Entry 5T89 (X-ray diffraction, 4.00 A resolution); this record covers chains X and Y of the 4 polymer chains in the assembly.

Chain X (and Y):
Name: Vascular endothelial growth factor receptor 1
Organism: Homo sapiens
Notes: EC 2.7.10.1; chain Y of this document is another copy of the same molecule, construct and numbering; everything in this record applies to it too
Reference sequence: P17948 (VGFR1_HUMAN), isoform P17948-2; residue numbers follow UniProt; this construct covers 27-656
Chain sequence (646 residues; row label = number of the first residue in the row):
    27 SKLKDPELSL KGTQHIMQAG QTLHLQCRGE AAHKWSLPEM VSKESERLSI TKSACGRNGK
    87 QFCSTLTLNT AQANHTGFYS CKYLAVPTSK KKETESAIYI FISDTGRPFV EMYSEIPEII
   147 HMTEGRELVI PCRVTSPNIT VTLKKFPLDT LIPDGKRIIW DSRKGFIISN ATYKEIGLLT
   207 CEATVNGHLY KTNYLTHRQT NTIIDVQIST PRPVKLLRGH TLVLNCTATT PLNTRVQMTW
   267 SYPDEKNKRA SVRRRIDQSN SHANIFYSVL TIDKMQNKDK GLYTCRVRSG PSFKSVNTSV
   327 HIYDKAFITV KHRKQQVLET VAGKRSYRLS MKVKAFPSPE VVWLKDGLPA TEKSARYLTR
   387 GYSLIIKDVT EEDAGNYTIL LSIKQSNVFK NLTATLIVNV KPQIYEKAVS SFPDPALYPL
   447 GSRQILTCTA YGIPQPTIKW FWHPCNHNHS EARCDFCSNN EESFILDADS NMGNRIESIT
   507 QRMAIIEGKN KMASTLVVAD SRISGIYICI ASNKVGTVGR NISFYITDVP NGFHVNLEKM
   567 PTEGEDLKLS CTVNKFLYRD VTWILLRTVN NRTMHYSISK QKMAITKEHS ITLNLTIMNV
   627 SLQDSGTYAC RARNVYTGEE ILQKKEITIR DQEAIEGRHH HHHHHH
Not modelled in the structure: 27-31, 77-84, 117-119, 285-286, 473-486, 655-672 (chain Y: 27-30, 77-84, 116-119, 285-286, 474-486, 655-672)
Disulfides: Cys-53/Cys-107, Cys-158/Cys-207, Cys-252/Cys-311, Cys-454/Cys-535, Cys-577/Cys-636
Covalently attached groups: N-acetylglucosamine (NAG) linked to Asn-100, Asn-196, Asn-251, Asn-323, Asn-402, Asn-417, Asn-547, Asn-625
Sequence notes: expression tag (657-672)
UniProt features mapped onto this chain:
  - glycosylation (N-linked (GlcNAc...) asparagine): Asn-100, Asn-164, Asn-196, Asn-251, Asn-323, Asn-402, Asn-417, Asn-474, Asn-547, Asn-597, Asn-620, Asn-625

Interface between chain X and chain Y:
Residue-residue contacts (40):
  Arg-351(X) / Lys-379(Y)  hydrogen bond (side chain-backbone)
  Lys-379(X) / Arg-351(Y)  hydrogen bond (backbone-side chain)
  Ala-381(X) / Lys-393(Y)  hydrogen bond (backbone-side chain)
  Arg-382(X) / Lys-393(Y)
  Lys-393(X) / Ala-381(Y)  hydrogen bond (side chain-backbone)
  Lys-393(X) / Arg-382(Y)
  Lys-393(X) / Lys-393(Y)
  Gln-429(X) / Glu-513(Y)
  Glu-432(X) / Val-435(Y)
  Glu-432(X) / Ser-436(Y)
  Lys-433(X) / Ile-512(Y)
  Lys-433(X) / Glu-513(Y)  salt bridge
  Ala-434(X) / Tyr-431(Y)  hydrophobic
  Ala-434(X) / Ile-512(Y)
  Ala-434(X) / Glu-513(Y)
  Ala-434(X) / Lys-517(Y)  hydrogen bond (backbone-side chain)
  Val-435(X) / Glu-432(Y)
  Ser-436(X) / Thr-453(Y)
  Ser-436(X) / Thr-455(Y)  hydrogen bond (backbone-side chain)
  Ser-436(X) / Ala-510(Y)
  Ser-436(X) / Ile-512(Y)
  Phe-438(X) / Ile-451(Y)  hydrophobic
  Phe-438(X) / Arg-508(Y)
  Phe-438(X) / Thr-521(Y)
  Pro-439(X) / Ile-451(Y)
  Ile-451(X) / Phe-438(Y)  hydrophobic
  Ile-451(X) / Pro-439(Y)  hydrophobic
  Thr-453(X) / Ser-436(Y)
  Thr-455(X) / Ser-436(Y)  hydrogen bond (side chain-backbone)
  Arg-508(X) / Phe-438(Y)
  Ala-510(X) / Ser-436(Y)
  Ile-512(X) / Lys-433(Y)
  Ile-512(X) / Val-435(Y)
  Ile-512(X) / Ser-436(Y)
  Glu-513(X) / Gln-429(Y)  hydrogen bond
  Glu-513(X) / Lys-433(Y)  salt bridge
  Glu-513(X) / Ala-434(Y)
  Lys-517(X) / Ala-434(Y)  hydrogen bond (side chain-backbone)
  Ala-519(X) / Ser-436(Y)
  Thr-521(X) / Phe-438(Y)
Also at the interface, not in a pair above, chain X (27 interface residues in all): Ser-380, Tyr-431, Arg-449, Asn-557
Also at the interface, not in a pair above, chain Y (27 interface residues in all): Asp-394, Arg-449, Ala-519, Asn-557

Summary:
Chain X and chain Y each contribute 27 residues to their interface; the contacts include 9 hydrogen bonds and
2 salt bridges. Polar contacts include Lys-433(X)/Glu-513(Y), Arg-351(X)/Lys-379(Y) and Ala-381(X)/Lys-393(Y).
N-acetylglucosamine is covalently linked to Asn-100(X), Asn-196(X), Asn-251(X), Asn-323(X), Asn-402(X) and
Asn-417(X) and 2 more.
Chain X and chain Y are both Vascular endothelial growth factor receptor 1 (Homo sapiens); the structure,
Crystal structure of VEGF-A in complex with VEGFR-1 domains D1-6, was determined by X-ray diffraction.
